Entry 3RGV (X-ray diffraction, 2.90 A resolution); this record covers chains A and C of the 5 polymer chains in the assembly.

== Chain A ==
Molecule: Yae62 TCR a chain
Organism: Mus musculus
Notes: engineered mutation(s): Y84C, C121S
Sequence (200 residues; numbered 1 to 200; the number before each row is that of its first residue):
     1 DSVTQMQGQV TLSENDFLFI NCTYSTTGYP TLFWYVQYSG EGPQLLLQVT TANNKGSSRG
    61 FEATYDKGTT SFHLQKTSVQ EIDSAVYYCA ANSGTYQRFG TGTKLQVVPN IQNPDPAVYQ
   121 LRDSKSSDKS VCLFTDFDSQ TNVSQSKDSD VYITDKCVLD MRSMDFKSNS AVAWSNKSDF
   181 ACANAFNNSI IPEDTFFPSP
Disulfide bonds: C22-C89, C132-C182
What the authors report for this chain:
  - conformationally variable residues (domain motion, loop rearrangement, side-chain flip): Y29, S93 to Y96, Q97, G102

== Chain C ==
Molecule: H-2 class I histocompatibility antigen, K-B alpha chain
Organism: Mus musculus
UniProtKB: P01901 (HA1B_MOUSE); residues 1-275 here correspond to UniProt positions 22-296 (UniProt number = residue number + 21)
Sequence (275 residues; each row starts with the number of its first residue):
     1 GPHSLRYFVT AVSRPGLGEP RYMEVGYVDD TEFVRFDSDA ENPRYEPRAR WMEQEGPEYW
    61 ERETQKAKGN EQSFRVDLRT LLGCYNQSKG GSHTIQVISG CEVGSDGRLL RGYQQYAYDG
   121 SDYIALNEDL KTWTAADMAA LITKHKWEQA GEAERLRAYL EGTCVEWLRR YLKNGNATLL
   181 RTDSPKAHVT HHSRPEDKVT LRCWALGFYP ADITLTWQLN GEELIQDMEL VETRPAGDGT
   241 FQKWASVVVP LGKEQYYTCH VYHQGLPEPL TLRWE
Sequence notes: engineered mutation C84 (Tyr105 in P01901), S121 (Cys142 in P01901)
UniProt features mapped onto this chain:
  - region: E275 (Connecting peptide)
  - glycosylation (N-linked (GlcNAc...) asparagine): N86, N176
Disulfide bonds: C101-C164, C203-C259

== Chain A / chain C interface ==
Pairs across the interface (8):
  Y29(A) - A158(C)  hydrophobic
  Y29(A) - T163(C)
  T50(A) - E154(C)
  T51(A) - E154(C)  hydrogen bond
  G94(A) - Q65(C)
  G94(A) - K66(C)
  T95(A) - Q65(C)
  Y96(A) - Q65(C)
Interface residues without a listed pair, chain A (7 interface residues in all): T27
Interface residues without a listed pair, chain C (6 interface residues in all): W167
From the paper, about this interface:
  - pairs named by the authors: Y29(A)-A158(C), Y29(A)-T163(C)
  - interface residues, chain A: T50(A), T51(A), T95(A), Y96(A)
  - interface residues, chain C: Q65(C), K66(C)

== Summary ==
The interface between chain A and chain C involves 7 residues on one side and 6 on the other, with 1 hydrogen
bond. Its one hydrogen-bonded contact is T51(A)-E154(C). The authors report contacts between Y29(A) and
A158(C) and Y29(A) and T163(C). From the paper: interface residues T50(A), T51(A) and Q65(C) among others;
conformational variability at Y29(A), S93(A) and Q97(A) among others.
Here chain A is Yae62 TCR a chain and chain C is H-2 class I histocompatibility antigen, K-B alpha chain, both
from Mus musculus. Entry 3RGV (A single TCR bound to MHCI and MHC II reveals switchable TCR conformers) was
determined by X-ray diffraction.
